PDB entry 6Z9S | electron microscopy, 4.40 A resolution (low resolution: residue-level contacts below are approximate; hydrogen-bond / salt-bridge calls are withheld) | chains Y and R of the 15 polymer chains in the assembly

== Chain Y ==
Name: DNA-directed RNA polymerase subunit beta'
From: Escherichia coli
Notes: EC 2.7.7.6
Reference sequence: C3SIA2 (C3SIA2_ECOLX); residue numbers follow UniProt; this construct covers 1-1407
Chain sequence (1416 residues; row label = number of the first residue in the row):
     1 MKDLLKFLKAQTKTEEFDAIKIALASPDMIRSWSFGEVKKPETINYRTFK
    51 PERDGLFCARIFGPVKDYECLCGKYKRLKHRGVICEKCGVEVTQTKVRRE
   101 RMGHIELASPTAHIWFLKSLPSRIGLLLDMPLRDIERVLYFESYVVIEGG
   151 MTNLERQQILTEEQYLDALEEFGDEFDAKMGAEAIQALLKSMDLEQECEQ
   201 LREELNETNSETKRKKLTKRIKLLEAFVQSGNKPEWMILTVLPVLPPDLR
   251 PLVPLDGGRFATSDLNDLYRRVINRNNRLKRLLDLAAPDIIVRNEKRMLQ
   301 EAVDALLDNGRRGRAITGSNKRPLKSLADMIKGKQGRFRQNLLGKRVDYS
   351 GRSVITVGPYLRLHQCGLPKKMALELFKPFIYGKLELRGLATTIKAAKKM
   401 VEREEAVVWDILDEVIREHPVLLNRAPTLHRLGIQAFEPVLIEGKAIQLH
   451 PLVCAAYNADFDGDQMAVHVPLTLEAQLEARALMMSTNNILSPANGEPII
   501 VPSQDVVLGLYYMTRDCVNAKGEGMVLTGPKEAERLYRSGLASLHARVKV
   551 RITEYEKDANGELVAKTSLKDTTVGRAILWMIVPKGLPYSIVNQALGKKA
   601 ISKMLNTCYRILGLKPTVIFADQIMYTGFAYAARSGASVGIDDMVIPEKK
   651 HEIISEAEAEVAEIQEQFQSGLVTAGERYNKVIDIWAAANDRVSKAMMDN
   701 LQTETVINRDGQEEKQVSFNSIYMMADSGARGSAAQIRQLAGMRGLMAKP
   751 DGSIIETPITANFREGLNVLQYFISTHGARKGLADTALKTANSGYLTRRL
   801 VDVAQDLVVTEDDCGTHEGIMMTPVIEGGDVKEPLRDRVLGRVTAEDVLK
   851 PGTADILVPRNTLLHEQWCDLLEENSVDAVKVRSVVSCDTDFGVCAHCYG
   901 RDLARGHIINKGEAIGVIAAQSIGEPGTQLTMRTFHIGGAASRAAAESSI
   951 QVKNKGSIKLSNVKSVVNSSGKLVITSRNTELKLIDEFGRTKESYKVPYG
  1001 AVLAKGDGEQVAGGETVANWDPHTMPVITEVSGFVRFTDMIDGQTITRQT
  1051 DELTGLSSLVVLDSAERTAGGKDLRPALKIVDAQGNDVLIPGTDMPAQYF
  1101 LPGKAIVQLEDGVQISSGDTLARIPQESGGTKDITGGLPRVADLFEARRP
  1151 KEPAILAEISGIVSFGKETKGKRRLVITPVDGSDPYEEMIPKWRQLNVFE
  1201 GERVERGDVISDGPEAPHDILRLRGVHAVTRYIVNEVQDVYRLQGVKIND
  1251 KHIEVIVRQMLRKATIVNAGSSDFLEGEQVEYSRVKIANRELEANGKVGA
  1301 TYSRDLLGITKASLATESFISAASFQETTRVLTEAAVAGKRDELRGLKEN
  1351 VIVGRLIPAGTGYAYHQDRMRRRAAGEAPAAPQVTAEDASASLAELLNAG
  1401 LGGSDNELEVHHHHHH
Unresolved in the structure: 1-15, 1374-1416
Construct notes: expression tag (1408-1416)
Metal / ion sites: Zn2+ site 1: Cys-70, Cys-72, Cys-85; Mg2+: Asp-460, Asp-462, Asp-464 (shared with C99(R) of chain R); Zn2+ site 2: Cys-814, Cys-888, Cys-895, Cys-898
What the authors report for this chain:
  - mutagenesis - C72H, C85H, E86K: decreased growth in response to rhoY80C

== Chain R ==
Molecule: rut RNA
Sequence (99 nucleotides; numbered 1 to 99; the number before each row is that of its first residue):
     1 GGGAUAACCCCGCUCUUACACAUUCCAGCCCUGAAAAAGGGCAUCAAAUU
    51 AAACCACACCUAUGGUGUAUGUCAAAUUAAACCACACCUGGCGUGUGGC
Unresolved in the structure: 1-18, 27-79
Metal / ion sites: Mg2+: C99 (shared with Asp-460(Y), Asp-462(Y), Asp-464(Y) of chain Y)

== Chain Y / chain R interface ==
Pairs across the interface - 13 pairs, chain Y then chain R:
  Lys-79(Y) with U23(R); U24(R)
  His-80(Y) with U23(R)
  Val-253(Y) with U89(R)
  Leu-255(Y) with U89(R)
  Arg-259(Y) with G91(R)
  Asn-320(Y) with C92(R); G93(R)
  Gln-335(Y) with G93(R)
  Arg-425(Y) with C99(R)
  Pro-427(Y) with C99(R)
  Asp-462(Y) with C99(R)
  Asp-464(Y) with C99(R)
Other interface residues (no listed pair), chain Y (18 interface residues in all): Tyr-75, Arg-77, Pro-254, Arg-322, Arg-346, Asp-460, Gly-463
Other interface residues (no listed pair), chain R (9 interface residues in all): G90, G98

== Summary ==
The interface between chain Y and chain R involves 18 residues on one side and 9 on the other. The Zn2+ site 1
is built by Cys-70(Y), Cys-72(Y) and Cys-85(Y). The Mg2+ site is built by C99(R), Asp-460(Y), Asp-462(Y) and
Asp-464(Y). From the paper: C72H, C85H and E86K of chain Y reduce growth in response to rhoY80C.
Here chain Y is DNA-directed RNA polymerase subunit beta' (Escherichia coli) and chain R is rut RNA. Entry
6Z9S (Transcription termination intermediate complex 4) was determined by electron microscopy together with
6Z9P, 6Z9Q, 6Z9R, 6Z9T, 7ADB, 7ADC, 7ADD and 7ADE from the same study.
